Entry 6LCX (X-ray diffraction, 1.40 A resolution); this record covers chains A and D of the 4 polymer chains in the assembly.

== Chain A ==
Name: Hemoglobin subunit alpha
From: Homo sapiens
UniProt: P69905 (HBA_HUMAN); residues 1-141 here correspond to UniProt positions 2-142 (UniProt number = residue number + 1)
Amino-acid sequence (141 residues; numbered 1 to 141; the number before each row is that of its first residue):
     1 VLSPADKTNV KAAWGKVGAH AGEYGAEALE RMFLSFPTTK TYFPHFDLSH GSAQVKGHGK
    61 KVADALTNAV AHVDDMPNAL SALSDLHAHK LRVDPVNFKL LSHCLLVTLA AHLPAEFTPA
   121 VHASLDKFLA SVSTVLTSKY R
Small-molecule neighbours: protoporphyrin IX containing ni(II) (HNI): Met32, Thr39, Tyr42, Phe43, His45, Phe46, His58, Lys61, Val62, Ala65, Leu66, Leu83, Leu86, His87, Leu91, Val93, Asn97, Phe98, Leu101, Val132, Leu136
Curated features (UniProtKB/Swiss-Prot):
  - binding site (O2): His58
  - binding site (heme b): His87
  - site: Thr8, Asn9 (Microbial infection: Cleavage), Lys11 (Not glycated), Ala13, Trp14 (Microbial infection: Cleavage), Tyr24, Gly25 (Microbial infection: Cleavage), Leu29, Glu30 (Microbial infection: Cleavage), His45, Phe46 (Microbial infection: Cleavage), Asp47, Leu48 (Microbial infection: Cleavage), Ser52, Ala53 (Microbial infection: Cleavage), Val55, Lys56 (Microbial infection: Cleavage), Lys56 (Not glycated), Gly59, Lys60 (Microbial infection: Cleavage), Lys60 (Not glycated), Lys90 (Not glycated), Leu91, Arg92 (Microbial infection: Cleavage), Lys99 (Not glycated), Leu106, Val107 (Microbial infection: Cleavage), Thr108, Leu109 (Microbial infection: Cleavage), Val121, His122 (Microbial infection: Cleavage), Ser133, Thr134 (Microbial infection: Cleavage)
  - modified residue: Ser3 (Phosphoserine), Lys7 (N6-succinyllysine), Thr8 (Phosphothreonine), Lys11 (N6-succinyllysine), Lys16 (N6-acetyllysine), Tyr24 (Phosphotyrosine), Ser35 (Phosphoserine), Lys40 (N6-succinyllysine), Ser49 (Phosphoserine), Ser102 (Phosphoserine), Thr108 (Phosphothreonine), Ser124 (Phosphoserine), Ser131 (Phosphoserine), Thr134 (Phosphothreonine), Thr137 (Phosphothreonine), Ser138 (Phosphoserine)
  - glycosylation (N-linked (Glc) (glycation) lysine): Lys7, Lys16, Lys40, Lys61

== Chain D ==
Name: Hemoglobin subunit beta
From: Homo sapiens
UniProt: P68871 (HBB_HUMAN); residues 1-146 here correspond to UniProt positions 2-147 (UniProt number = residue number + 1)
Amino-acid sequence (146 residues; numbered 1 to 146; the number before each row is that of its first residue):
     1 VHLTPEEKSA VTALWGKVNV DEVGGEALGR LLVVYPWTQR FFESFGDLST PDAVMGNPKV
    61 KAHGKKVLGA FSDGLAHLDN LKGTFATLSE LHCDKLHVDP ENFRLLGNVL VCVLAHHFGK
   121 EFTPPVQAAY QKVVAGVANA LAHKYH
Ion coordination: protoporphyrin IX containing ni(II) Ni near His92 (its only coordinating residue here)
Small-molecule neighbours: protoporphyrin IX containing ni(II) (HNI): Leu31, Phe41, Phe42, His63, Lys66, Val67, Ala70, Phe71, Phe85, Leu88, Leu91, His92, Leu96, Val98, Asn102, Phe103, Leu106, Val137, Leu141
Curated features (UniProtKB/Swiss-Prot):
  - binding site ((2R)-2,3-bisphosphoglycerate): Val1, His2, Lys82, His143
  - binding site (heme b): His63, His92
  - site: Glu7, Lys8 (Microbial infection: Cleavage), Gly25, Glu26 (Microbial infection: Cleavage), Gly29, Arg30 (Microbial infection: Cleavage), Tyr35, Pro36 (Microbial infection: Cleavage), Trp37, Thr38 (Microbial infection: Cleavage), Phe45, Gly46 (Microbial infection: Cleavage), Asp52, Ala53 (Microbial infection: Cleavage), Gly56, Asn57 (Microbial infection: Cleavage), Lys59 (Not glycated), Phe71, Ser72 (Microbial infection: Cleavage), Gly74, Leu75 (Microbial infection: Cleavage), Lys82 (Not glycated), Thr84, Phe85 (Microbial infection: Cleavage), His92, Cys93 (Microbial infection: Cleavage), Lys95 (Not glycated), Arg104, Leu105 (Microbial infection: Cleavage), Leu110, Val111 (Microbial infection: Cleavage), Gly119, Lys120 (Microbial infection: Cleavage), Phe122, Thr123 (Microbial infection: Cleavage), Ala128, Ala129 (Microbial infection: Cleavage) and 2 more in UniProt
  - modified residue: Val1 (N-acetylvaline), Ser9 (Phosphoserine), Thr12 (Phosphothreonine), Ser44 (Phosphoserine), Thr50 (Phosphothreonine), Lys59 (N6-acetyllysine), Lys82 (N6-acetyllysine), Thr87 (Phosphothreonine), Cys93 (S-nitrosocysteine), Lys144 (N6-acetyllysine)
  - glycosylation: Val1 (N-linked (Glc) (glycation) valine), Lys8 (N-linked (Glc) (glycation) lysine), Lys17 (N-linked (Glc) (glycation) lysine), Lys66 (N-linked (Glc) (glycation) lysine), Lys120 (N-linked (Glc) (glycation) lysine), Lys144 (N-linked (Glc) (glycation) lysine)

== Interface between chain A and chain D ==
Pairs across the interface (25):
  Pro37(A) with His146(D)
  Thr38(A) with Pro100(D)
  Lys40(A) with His146(D), hydrogen bond (side chain-backbone)
  Thr41(A) with His97(D); Asp99(D); Tyr145(D)
  Tyr42(A) with Arg40(D); Asp99(D), hydrogen bond
  Pro44(A) with His97(D)
  Leu91(A) with Arg40(D), hydrogen bond (backbone-side chain)
  Arg92(A) with Trp37(D); Arg40(D), hydrogen bond (backbone-side chain)
  Asp94(A) with Trp37(D), hydrogen bond; Asp99(D); Glu101(D); Leu105(D)
  Pro95(A) with Trp37(D)
  Val96(A) with Glu101(D)
  Asn97(A) with Asp99(D), hydrogen bond
  Tyr140(A) with Pro36(D); Trp37(D), hydrophobic
  Arg141(A) with Val34(D), hydrogen bond (side chain-backbone); Tyr35(D); Pro36(D); Trp37(D)
Also at the interface, not in a pair above, chain D (14 interface residues in all): Gln39, Val98

== In short ==
The chain A/chain D interface involves 14 residues from each chain; the contacts include 7 hydrogen bonds.
Polar contacts include Lys40(A)-His146(D), Tyr42(A)-Asp99(D) and Leu91(A)-Arg40(D). Chain A binds
protoporphyrin IX containing ni(II). Bound to chain D: protoporphyrin IX containing ni(II).
Chain A is Hemoglobin subunit alpha and chain D is Hemoglobin subunit beta, both from Homo sapiens; the
structure, Crosslinked alpha(Ni)-beta(Ni) human hemoglobin A in the T quaternary structure at 95 K: Light, was
determined by X-ray diffraction (same publication as 6KA9, 6KAE, 6KAH, 6KAI, 6KAO, 6KAP and 11 further
entries).
